Entry 1RXK (X-ray diffraction, 1.70 A resolution); this record covers chains A and B.

# Chain A (and B)
Molecule: Streptavidin
Source organism: Streptomyces avidinii
Notes: chain B of this document is another copy of the same molecule, construct and numbering; everything in this record applies to it too
Reference sequence: P22629 (SAV_STRAV); residues 14-135 here correspond to UniProt positions 38-159 (UniProt number = residue number + 24)
Sequence (125 residues; numbered 14 to 135 plus 3 insertion-coded residues; the number before each row is that of its first residue; a row labelled like 50A-50C holds insertion residues (50A, then the next letters in order)):
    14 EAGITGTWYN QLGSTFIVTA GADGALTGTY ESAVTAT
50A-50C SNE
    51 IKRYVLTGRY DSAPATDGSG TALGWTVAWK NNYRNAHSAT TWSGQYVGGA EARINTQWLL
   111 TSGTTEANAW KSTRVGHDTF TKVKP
Unresolved in the structure: 14, 47-50 (chain B: 135)
Sequence notes: engineered mutation Arg124 (Leu148 in P22629)
Small-molecule neighbours: biotinyl P-nitroaniline (BNI; 5-(2-oxo-hexahydro-thieno[3,4-d]imidazol-6-yl)-pentanoic acid (4-nitro-phenyl)-amide): Asn23, Leu25, Ser27, Tyr43, Ser45, Trp79, Ala86, Ser88, Thr90, Trp92, Trp108, Leu110, Arg124, Asp128
UniProt features mapped onto this chain:
  - motif: Arg59 to Asp61 (Cell attachment site)
  - binding site (biotin): Tyr43, Tyr54, Trp92, Trp108, Trp120

# Chain A / chain B interface
Residue-residue contacts (85; chain A residue first):
  Val55(A) - Arg59(B)
  Thr57(A) - Thr57(B)  hydrogen bond
  Thr57(A) - Gly58(B)
  Thr57(A) - Arg59(B)
  Gly58(A) - Thr57(B)
  Arg59(A) - Val55(B)
  Arg59(A) - Thr57(B)
  Arg59(A) - Thr76(B)
  Arg59(A) - Ala78(B)
  Tyr60(A) - Ala78(B)
  Asp61(A) - Lys80(B)
  Asp61(A) - Asn85(B)  hydrogen bond
  Asp61(A) - His87(B)  salt bridge
  Ser62(A) - Lys80(B)
  Ala63(A) - Lys80(B)
  Ala63(A) - Asn85(B)  hydrogen bond (backbone-side chain)
  Ala63(A) - His87(B)  hydrogen bond (backbone-side chain)
  Pro64(A) - His87(B)
  Ala65(A) - His87(B)
  Ser69(A) - Gly113(B)
  Ser69(A) - Thr114(B)
  Ser69(A) - Thr115(B)
  Gly70(A) - Gly113(B)
  Gly70(A) - Thr114(B)  hydrogen bond (backbone-backbone)
  Ala72(A) - Ser88(B)
  Ala72(A) - Ala89(B)
  Ala72(A) - Thr111(B)
  Leu73(A) - Ala89(B)
  Gly74(A) - Thr76(B)  hydrogen bond (backbone-side chain)
  Gly74(A) - Thr91(B)
  Trp75(A) - Thr76(B)  hydrogen bond (backbone-side chain)
  Thr76(A) - Arg59(B)
  Thr76(A) - Gly74(B)  hydrogen bond (side chain-backbone)
  Thr76(A) - Trp75(B)  hydrogen bond (side chain-backbone)
  Ala78(A) - Arg59(B)
  Ala78(A) - Tyr60(B)
  Lys80(A) - Asp61(B)
  Lys80(A) - Ser62(B)
  Lys80(A) - Ala63(B)
  Asn85(A) - Asp61(B)  hydrogen bond
  Asn85(A) - Ala63(B)  hydrogen bond (side chain-backbone)
  His87(A) - Asp61(B)  salt bridge
  His87(A) - Ala63(B)  hydrogen bond (side chain-backbone)
  His87(A) - Pro64(B)
  His87(A) - Ala65(B)
  His87(A) - Ala72(B)
  Ser88(A) - Ala72(B)
  Ala89(A) - Ala72(B)
  Ala89(A) - Leu73(B)
  Ala89(A) - Ser93(B)
  Thr91(A) - Gly74(B)
  Thr91(A) - Thr91(B)  hydrogen bond
  Thr91(A) - Trp92(B)
  Thr91(A) - Ser93(B)
  Trp92(A) - Thr91(B)
  Ser93(A) - Ala89(B)
  Ser93(A) - Thr91(B)
  Ser93(A) - Leu109(B)  hydrogen bond (side chain-backbone)
  Ser93(A) - Thr111(B)  hydrogen bond
  Gly94(A) - Thr111(B)  hydrogen bond (backbone-side chain)
  Gln95(A) - Ser112(B)
  Gln95(A) - Gly113(B)
  Gln95(A) - Thr114(B)  hydrogen bond
  Gln95(A) - Ser122(B)
  Gln107(A) - Leu109(B)
  Gln107(A) - Thr123(B)
  Trp108(A) - Leu109(B)
  Leu109(A) - Ser93(B)  hydrogen bond (backbone-side chain)
  Leu109(A) - Gln107(B)
  Leu109(A) - Trp108(B)
  Leu109(A) - Leu109(B)  hydrophobic
  Thr111(A) - Ala72(B)
  Thr111(A) - Ser93(B)  hydrogen bond
  Thr111(A) - Gly94(B)
  Ser112(A) - Gln95(B)
  Gly113(A) - Gly70(B)
  Gly113(A) - Ala72(B)
  Gly113(A) - Gln95(B)
  Thr114(A) - Ser69(B)
  Thr114(A) - Gly70(B)  hydrogen bond (backbone-backbone)
  Thr114(A) - Gln95(B)  hydrogen bond (backbone-side chain)
  Thr115(A) - Gly68(B)
  Thr115(A) - Ser69(B)
  Ser122(A) - Gln95(B)
  Thr123(A) - Gln107(B)  hydrogen bond
Other interface residues (no listed pair), chain A (43 interface residues in all): Asp67, Gly68, Val97, Leu110, Ala119
Other interface residues (no listed pair), chain B (43 interface residues in all): Asp67, Leu110, Glu116, Ala119

# Summary
Chain A and chain B each contribute 43 residues to their interface, with 22 hydrogen bonds and 2 salt bridges.
Among the polar pairs are Asp61(A)-His87(B), Thr57(A)-Thr57(B) and Asp61(A)-Asn85(B). Chain A binds biotinyl
P-nitroaniline. Curated annotation (UniProt) lists 5 biotin-binding residues on chain A.
Chain A and chain B are both Streptavidin (Streptomyces avidinii); the structure, crystal structure of
streptavidin mutant (M3) a combination of M1+M2, was determined by X-ray diffraction, deposited together with
1RXH and 1RXJ.
